8XRP - chains A and B of the 16 polymer chains in the assembly; structure by electron microscopy, 3.75 A resolution.

Chain A:
Protein: Interleukin-12 subunit alpha
Organism: Homo sapiens
UniProt: P29459 (IL12A_HUMAN); residue numbers follow UniProt; this construct covers 19-219
Amino-acid sequence (207 residues; numbered 19 to 225; the number before each row is that of its first residue):
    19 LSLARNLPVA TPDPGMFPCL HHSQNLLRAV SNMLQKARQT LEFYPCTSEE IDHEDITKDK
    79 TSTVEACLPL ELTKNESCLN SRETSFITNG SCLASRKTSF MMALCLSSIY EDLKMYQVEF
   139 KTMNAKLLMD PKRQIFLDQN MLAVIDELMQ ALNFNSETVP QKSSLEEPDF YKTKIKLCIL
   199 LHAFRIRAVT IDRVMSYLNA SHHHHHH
Not modelled in the structure: 19-33, 219-225
Disulfides: Cys37-Cys110, Cys64-Cys196, Cys85-Cys123
Sequence notes: expression tag (220-225)
UniProt features mapped onto this chain:
  - glycosylation (N-linked (GlcNAc...) asparagine): Asn93, Asn107

Chain B:
Protein: Interleukin-12 subunit beta
Organism: Homo sapiens
UniProt: P29460 (IL12B_HUMAN); residues 22-328 here = UniProt positions 22-328
Amino-acid sequence (307 residues; numbered 22 to 328; the number before each row is that of its first residue):
    22 AIWELKKDVY VVELDWYPDA PGEMVVLTCD TPEEDGITWT LDQSSEVLGS GKTLTIQVKE
    82 FGDAGQYTCH KGGEVLSHSL LLLHKKEDGI WSTDILKDQK EPKNKTFLRC EAKNYSGRFT
   142 CWWLTTISTD LTFSVKSSRG SSDPQGVTCG AATLSAERVR GDNKEYEYSV ECQEDSACPA
   202 AEESLPIEVM VDAVHKLKYE NYTSSFFIRD IIKPDPPKNL QLKPLKNSRQ VEVSWEYPDT
   262 WSTPHSYFSL TFCVQVQGKS KREKKDRVFT DKTSATVICR KNASISVRAQ DRYYSSSWSE
   322 WASVPCS
Not modelled in the structure: 281-283, 328
Disulfides: Cys50-Cys90, Cys131-Cys142, Cys170-Cys193, Cys300-Cys327
Covalently attached groups: glycan linked to Asn222
UniProt features mapped onto this chain:
  - glycosylation: Asn135 (N-linked (GlcNAc...) asparagine), Asn222 (N-linked (GlcNAc...) asparagine), Trp319 (C-linked (Man) tryptophan)

Chain A / chain B interface:
Cross-chain cystine bridges: Cys96(A)-Cys199(B)
Pairs across the interface (37):
  Gln42(A) - Arg313(B)
  Asp73(A) - Glu203(B)
  Val82(A) - Ala201(B)
  Val82(A) - Ala202(B)  hydrogen bond (backbone-backbone)
  Val82(A) - Glu203(B)
  Cys85(A) - Ala202(B)
  Cys85(A) - Tyr268(B)  hydrogen bond (backbone-side chain)
  Leu86(A) - Pro200(B)
  Leu86(A) - Ala201(B)
  Leu86(A) - Ala202(B)
  Pro87(A) - Pro265(B)
  Pro87(A) - Tyr268(B)  hydrophobic
  Glu89(A) - Pro265(B)
  Leu90(A) - Pro200(B)
  Leu90(A) - Phe269(B)  hydrophobic
  Cys96(A) - Cys199(B)  disulfide
  Arg203(A) - Tyr314(B)
  Arg203(A) - Tyr315(B)
  Ile204(A) - Glu203(B)
  Ile204(A) - Arg230(B)
  Ile204(A) - Tyr315(B)  hydrogen bond (backbone-side chain)
  Arg205(A) - Glu203(B)  salt bridge
  Val207(A) - Tyr314(B)  hydrophobic
  Val207(A) - Tyr315(B)
  Asp210(A) - Arg313(B)  salt bridge
  Asp210(A) - Tyr314(B)
  Arg211(A) - Tyr136(B)  hydrogen bond
  Arg211(A) - Tyr268(B)  hydrogen bond (side chain-backbone)
  Arg211(A) - Phe269(B)
  Arg211(A) - Asp312(B)  salt bridge
  Arg211(A) - Tyr314(B)
  Arg211(A) - Tyr315(B)
  Val212(A) - Tyr268(B)
  Ser214(A) - Ser267(B)  hydrogen bond
  Ser214(A) - Tyr314(B)
  Tyr215(A) - Pro265(B)  hydrophobic
  Tyr215(A) - Ser267(B)  hydrogen bond (backbone-side chain)
Other interface residues (no listed pair), chain A (22 interface residues in all): His71, Thr81, Thr208, Ala218
Other interface residues (no listed pair), chain B (19 interface residues in all): Glu204, Ser205, Thr264, Ser270

Summary:
22 residues of chain A and 19 residues of chain B are in contact, with 1 disulfide bond, 7 hydrogen bonds and
3 salt bridges. Polar contacts include Arg205(A)-Glu203(B), Asp210(A)-Arg313(B) and Arg211(A)-Asp312(B).
Here chain A is Interleukin-12 subunit alpha and chain B is Interleukin-12 subunit beta, both from Homo
sapiens. Entry 8XRP (The Cryo-EM structure of IL-12, receptor subunit beta-1 and receptor subunit beta-2
complex) was determined by electron microscopy together with 8YI7 from the same study.
